2NLV - chains A and B; structure by X-ray diffraction, 1.30 A resolution.

Chain A (and B):
Protein: XisI protein-like
Organism: Anabaena variabilis
Notes: chain B of this document is another copy of the same molecule, construct and numbering; everything in this record applies to it too
UniProt: Q3M6F6 (Q3M6F6_ANAVT); residues 1-111 here = UniProt positions 1-111
Sequence (112 residues; each row starts with the number of its first residue; numbering starts at 0):
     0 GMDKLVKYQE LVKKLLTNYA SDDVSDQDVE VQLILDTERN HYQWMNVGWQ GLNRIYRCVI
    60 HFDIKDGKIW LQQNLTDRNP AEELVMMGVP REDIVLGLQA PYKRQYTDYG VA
Sequence notes: expression tag (0)
Modified / non-standard residues: Mse1, Mse44, Mse85, Mse86 (selenomethionine; parent Met)

How chain A and chain B interact:
Contacting residue pairs (61):
  Glu29(A) with Lys64(B), salt bridge
  Gln31(A) with His40(B), hydrogen bond; His60(B), hydrogen bond; Asp62(B), hydrogen bond; Lys64(B)
  Leu32(A) with Asp35(B); Arg38(B), hydrogen bond (backbone-side chain); His40(B)
  Ile33(A) with Ile33(B), hydrophobic; Asp35(B); His40(B); Gln42(B)
  Leu34(A) with Asp35(B), hydrogen bond (backbone-side chain); Arg38(B)
  Asp35(A) with Leu32(B); Ile33(B); Leu34(B), hydrogen bond (side chain-backbone)
  Arg38(A) with Leu32(B), hydrogen bond (side chain-backbone); Leu34(B)
  His40(A) with Gln31(B); Leu32(B); Ile33(B)
  Gln42(A) with Ile33(B); Gln42(B), hydrogen bond; Mse44(B); Tyr55(B)
  Mse44(A) with Gln42(B); His60(B)
  Val46(A) with Gln71(B)
  Trp48(A) with Gly96(B), hydrogen bond (side chain-backbone); Leu97(B); Gln98(B); Ala99(B); Pro100(B); Arg103(B)
  Leu51(A) with Tyr101(B), hydrophobic
  Arg53(A) with Gln71(B), hydrogen bond; Gly96(B), hydrogen bond (side chain-backbone); Leu97(B)
  Tyr55(A) with Gln42(B); Cys57(B), hydrogen bond; His60(B), hydrogen bond; Gln71(B); Gln72(B)
  Cys57(A) with Tyr55(B), hydrogen bond
  His60(A) with Gln31(B), hydrogen bond; Tyr55(B), hydrogen bond
  Asp62(A) with Gln31(B), hydrogen bond
  Lys64(A) with Glu29(B), salt bridge
  Gln71(A) with Val46(B); Arg53(B), hydrogen bond (backbone-side chain)
  Gln72(A) with Tyr55(B)
  Gly96(A) with Trp48(B), hydrogen bond (backbone-side chain); Arg53(B), hydrogen bond (backbone-side chain)
  Leu97(A) with Trp48(B); Arg53(B)
  Gln98(A) with Trp48(B), hydrogen bond (backbone-side chain)
  Ala99(A) with Trp48(B)
  Pro100(A) with Trp48(B)
  Tyr101(A) with Leu51(B), hydrophobic
  Arg103(A) with Trp48(B)

Summary:
The chain A/chain B interface involves 28 residues from each chain; the contacts include 1 covalent bond, 21
hydrogen bonds and 2 salt bridges. Polar pairs include Glu29(A)-Lys64(B), Gln31(A)-His40(B) and
Gln31(A)-His60(B).
Chain A and chain B are both XisI protein-like (Anabaena variabilis); the structure, Crystal structure of a
xisi-like protein (AVA_3825) from anabaena variabilis atcc 29413 at 1.30 A resolution, was determined by X-ray
diffraction together with 2OKF, 2NVM and 2INB from the same study.
